1M3H - chains B and A of the 4 polymer chains in the assembly; structure by X-ray diffraction, 2.05 A resolution.

# Chain B
Molecule: 15-nt DNA strand
Sequence (15 nucleotides; each row starts with the number of its first residue):
     1 GGTAGACCTG GACGC

# Chain A
Protein: 8-Oxoguanine DNA Glycosylase
Organism: Homo sapiens
Notes: EC 3.2.2.-; fragment: core fragment (residues 12-325)
UniProtKB: O15527 (OGG1_HUMAN); residue numbers follow UniProt; this construct covers 12-325
Chain sequence (317 residues; row label = number of the first residue in the row):
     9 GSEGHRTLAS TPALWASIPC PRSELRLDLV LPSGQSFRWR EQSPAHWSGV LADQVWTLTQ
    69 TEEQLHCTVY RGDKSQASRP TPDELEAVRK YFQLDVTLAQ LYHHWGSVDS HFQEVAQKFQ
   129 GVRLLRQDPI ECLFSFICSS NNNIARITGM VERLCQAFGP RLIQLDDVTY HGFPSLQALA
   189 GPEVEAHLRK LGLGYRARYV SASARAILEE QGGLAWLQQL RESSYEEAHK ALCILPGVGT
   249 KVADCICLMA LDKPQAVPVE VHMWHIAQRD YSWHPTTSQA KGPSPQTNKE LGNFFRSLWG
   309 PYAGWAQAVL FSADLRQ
Not modelled in the structure: 80-82
Differences from the reference sequence: cloning artifact (9-11); engineered mutation Glu268 (Asp in O15527)
UniProt features mapped onto this chain:
  - active site: Lys249 (Schiff-base intermediate with DNA)
  - binding site (DNA): Asn149, Arg154, Arg204, His270, Gln287
  - binding site (8-oxoguanine): Pro266, Gln315, Phe319
  - natural variant: Gly12 (G12E: Found in a kidney cancer sample), Arg46 (R46Q: Found in a clear cell renal cell carcinoma sample), Ala85 (A85S: Found in a lung cancer sample), Arg131 (R131Q: Found in a lung cancer sample), Arg154 (R154H: Found in a gastric cancer sample), Ser232 (S232T: Found in a kidney cancer sample)
  - mutagenesis: Lys249 (K249Q: Loss of activity)
From the paper describing this entry:
  - catalytic residues: Lys249
  - binding site for the 8-nt DNA strand: His270
  - mutagenesis - D268E: unchanged catalytic activity (citing earlier work)

# Interface between chain B and chain A
Residue-residue contacts - 14 pairs, chain B then chain A:
  DG2(B) - Gln287(A)  sugar contact
  DT3(B) - Gln287(A)  phosphate contact
  DT3(B) - Ala288(A)  phosphate contact
  DT3(B) - Ser292(A)  phosphate contact
  DC7(B) - Asn149(A)  base contact
  DC7(B) - Tyr203(A)  phosphate contact
  DC8(B) - Asn149(A)  hydrogen bond to the base
  DC8(B) - Arg154(A)  hydrogen bond to the base
  DC8(B) - Leu201(A)  base contact
  DC8(B) - Gly202(A)  sugar contact
  DC8(B) - Tyr203(A)  hydrogen bond to the sugar
  DC8(B) - Arg204(A)  hydrogen bond to the base
  DT9(B) - Arg154(A)  hydrogen bond to the sugar
  DT9(B) - Gly200(A)  sugar contact
Interface residues without a listed pair, chain B (6 interface residues in all): DG10
Interface residues without a listed pair, chain A (14 interface residues in all): Asn150, Asn151, Arg197, Pro293

# In short
6 residues of chain B and 14 residues of chain A are in contact; the contacts include 5 hydrogen bonds. Among
the polar pairs are DC8(B)-Asn149(A), DC8(B)-Arg154(A) and DC8(B)-Arg204(A). From the paper: the catalytic
residue Lys249(A); D268E of chain A leaves catalytic activity unchanged.
Here chain B is a 15-nt DNA strand and chain A is 8-Oxoguanine DNA Glycosylase (Homo sapiens). Entry 1M3H
(Crystal Structure of Hogg1 D268E Mutant with Product Oligonucleotide) was determined by X-ray diffraction,
deposited together with 1M3Q.
